Entry 7Y5O (X-ray diffraction, 3.57 A resolution); this record covers chains D and E of the 6 polymer chains in the assembly.

[Chain D]
Name: Chromatin assembly factor 1 subunit A
Source organism: Homo sapiens
UniProtKB: Q13111 (CAF1A_HUMAN); numbering as in UniProt (aligned over 442-714)
Chain sequence (273 residues; each row starts with the number of its first residue):
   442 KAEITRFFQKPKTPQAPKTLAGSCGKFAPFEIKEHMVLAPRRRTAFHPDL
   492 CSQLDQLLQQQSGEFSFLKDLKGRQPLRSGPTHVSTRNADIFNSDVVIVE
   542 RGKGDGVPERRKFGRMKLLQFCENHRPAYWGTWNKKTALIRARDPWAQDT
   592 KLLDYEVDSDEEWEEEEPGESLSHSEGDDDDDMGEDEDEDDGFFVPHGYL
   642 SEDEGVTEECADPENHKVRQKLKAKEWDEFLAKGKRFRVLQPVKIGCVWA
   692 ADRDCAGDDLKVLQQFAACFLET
Not modelled in the structure: 442-462, 604-657, 714
Curated features (UniProtKB/Swiss-Prot):
  - region: S642 to F678 (Necessary for homodimerization and competence for chromatin assembly)

[Chain E]
Name: Chromatin assembly factor 1 subunit B
Source organism: Homo sapiens
UniProtKB: Q13112 (CAF1B_HUMAN); residues 1-419 here = UniProt positions 1-419
Chain sequence (419 residues; each row starts with the number of its first residue):
     1 MKVITCEIAWHNKEPVYSLDFQHGTAGRIHRLASAGVDTNVRIWKVEKGP
    51 DGKAIVEFLSNLARHTKAVNVVRFSPTGEILASGGDDAVILLWKVNDNKE
   101 PEQIAFQDEDEAQLNKENWTVVKTLRGHLEDVYDICWATDGNLMASASVD
   151 NTAIIWDVSKGQKISIFNEHKSYVQGVTWDPLGQYVATLSCDRVLRVYSI
   201 QKKRVAFNVSKMLSGIGAEGEARSYRMFHDDSMKSFFRRLSFTPDGSLLL
   251 TPAGCVESGENVMNTTYVFSRKNLKRPIAHLPCPGKATLAVRCCPVYFEL
   301 RPVVETGVELMSLPYRLVFAVASEDSVLLYDTQQSFPFGYVSNIHYHTLS
   351 DISWSSDGAFLAISSTDGYCSFVTFEKDELGIPLKEKPVLNMRTPDTAKK
   401 TKSQTHRGSSPGPRPVEGT
Not modelled in the structure: 98-111, 395-419
Curated features (UniProtKB/Swiss-Prot):
  - modified residue: T394 (Phosphothreonine), S409 (Phosphoserine), T419 (Phosphothreonine)

[Chain D / chain E interface]
Contacting residue pairs (69):
  K664(D) with E7(E)
  K666(D) with T5(E); C6(E); Y346(E); Y369(E)
  E667(D) with Y346(E)
  D669(D) with K13(E), salt bridge
  E670(D) with Y346(E); H347(E), salt bridge
  F678(D) with Y346(E), hydrophobic
  L681(D) with N343(E); H345(E); Y346(E)
  Q682(D) with N343(E)
  P683(D) with S342(E); N343(E); I344(E), hydrophobic
  V684(D) with Y340(E); V341(E); S342(E), hydrogen bond (backbone-backbone); N343(E)
  K685(D) with M1(E), hydrogen bond (side chain-backbone); V3(E); Y340(E); V341(E)
  I686(D) with M1(E); Y340(E), hydrogen bond (backbone-backbone)
  G687(D) with F338(E)
  C688(D) with F338(E); E379(E), hydrogen bond
  V689(D) with Q334(E); F336(E); F338(E), hydrogen bond (backbone-backbone)
  W690(D) with R301(E); R316(E); D331(E); Q334(E); F336(E); F338(E), hydrophobic; E379(E); L380(E)
  A691(D) with Q334(E), hydrogen bond (backbone-side chain); F336(E)
  A692(D) with P302(E)
  L704(D) with F336(E); P337(E); F338(E); Y340(E), hydrophobic
  Q705(D) with F336(E)
  F707(D) with P282(E); P284(E); L328(E), hydrophobic; P337(E); Y340(E), hydrophobic
  A708(D) with P282(E); S335(E)
  A709(D) with H280(E); L281(E), hydrophobic; S335(E), hydrogen bond (backbone-backbone)
  C710(D) with A279(E); H280(E), hydrogen bond (backbone-backbone)
  F711(D) with I278(E); A279(E), hydrophobic; V308(E); L310(E), hydrophobic
  L712(D) with M212(E), hydrophobic; R276(E), hydrogen bond (backbone-side chain); I278(E), hydrogen bond (backbone-backbone)
  E713(D) with R276(E)
Other interface residues (no listed pair), chain D (30 interface residues in all): R679, V680, Q706
Other interface residues (no listed pair), chain E (45 interface residues in all): K2, P277, C283, E309, Y330, G339, D367, F375

[In short]
Chain D and chain E form an interface of 30 and 45 residues respectively, with 10 hydrogen bonds and 2 salt
bridges. Polar contacts include D669(D)-K13(E), E670(D)-H347(E) and K685(D)-M1(E).
Chain D is Chromatin assembly factor 1 subunit A and chain E is Chromatin assembly factor 1 subunit B, both
from Homo sapiens; the structure, Crystal structure of human CAF-1 core complex in spacegroup P21, was
determined by X-ray diffraction together with 7Y5K, 7Y5L, 7Y5U, 7Y5V, 7Y5W, 7Y61 and 4 further entries from
the same study.
